Entry 2XHH (X-ray diffraction, 1.60 A resolution); this record covers chain A.

# Chain A
Name: Carbohydrate binding module
Organism: Cellvibrio japonicus
Amino-acid sequence (119 residues; numbered 1 to 119; the number before each row is that of its first residue):
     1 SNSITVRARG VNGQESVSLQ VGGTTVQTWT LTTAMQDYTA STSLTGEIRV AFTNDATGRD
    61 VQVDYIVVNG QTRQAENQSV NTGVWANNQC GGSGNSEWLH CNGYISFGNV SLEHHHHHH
Disulfides: C90-C101
Metal / ion sites: Ca2+: D55, R59, D60, H100, H118

# Overview
D55, R59, D60, H100 and H118 coordinate Ca2+.
Chain A is Carbohydrate binding module (Cellvibrio japonicus); the structure, Circular permutation provides an
evolutionary link between two families of calcium-dependent carbohydrate binding modules, was determined by
X-ray diffraction, deposited together with 2XHJ, 2XFD and 2XFE.
